PDB entry 7A7C | electron microscopy, 3.16 A resolution | chains A and B

[Chain A (and B)]
Molecule: Catalase-peroxidase
Organism: Mycobacterium tuberculosis
Notes: EC 1.11.1.21; chain B of this document is another copy of the same molecule, construct and numbering; everything in this record applies to it too
Reference sequence: A0A0D5ZBI4 (A0A0D5ZBI4_MYCTX); residues 1-740 here = UniProt positions 1-740
Amino-acid sequence (740 residues; each row starts with the number of its first residue):
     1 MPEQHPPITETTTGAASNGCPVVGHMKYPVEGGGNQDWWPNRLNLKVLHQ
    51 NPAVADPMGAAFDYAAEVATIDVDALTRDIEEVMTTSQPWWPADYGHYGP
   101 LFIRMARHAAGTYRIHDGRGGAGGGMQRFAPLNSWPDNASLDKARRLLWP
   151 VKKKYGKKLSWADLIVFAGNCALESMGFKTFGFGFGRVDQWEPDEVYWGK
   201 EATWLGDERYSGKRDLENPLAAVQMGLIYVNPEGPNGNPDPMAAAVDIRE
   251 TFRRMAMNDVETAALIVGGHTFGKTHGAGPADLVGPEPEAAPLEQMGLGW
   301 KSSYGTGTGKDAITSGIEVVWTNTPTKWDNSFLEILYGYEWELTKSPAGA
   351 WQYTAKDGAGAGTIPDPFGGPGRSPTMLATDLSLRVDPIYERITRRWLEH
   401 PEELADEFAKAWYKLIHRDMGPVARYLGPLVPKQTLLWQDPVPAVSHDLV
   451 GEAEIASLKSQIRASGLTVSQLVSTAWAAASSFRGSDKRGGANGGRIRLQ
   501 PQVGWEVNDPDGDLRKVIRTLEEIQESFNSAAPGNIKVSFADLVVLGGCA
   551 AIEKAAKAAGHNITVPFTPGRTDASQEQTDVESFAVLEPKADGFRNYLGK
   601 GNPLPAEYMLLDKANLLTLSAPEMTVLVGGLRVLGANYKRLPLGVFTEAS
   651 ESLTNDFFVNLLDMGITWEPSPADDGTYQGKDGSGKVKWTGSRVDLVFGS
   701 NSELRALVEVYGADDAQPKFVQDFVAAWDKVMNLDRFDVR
Unresolved in the structure: 1-37, 130-135, 195-239, 272-328, 345-378, 740 (chain B: 1-38, 197-229, 235-236, 740)
Sequence notes: engineered mutation Arg107 (Trp in A0A0D5ZBI4)
What the authors report for this chain:
  - mutagenesis - W107R: decreased binding to b-type heme
  - mutagenesis - W107R: abolished catalytic activity (catalase activity)
  - mutagenesis - W107R: unchanged catalytic activity (peroxidase activity)

[Interface between chain A and chain B]
Pairs across the interface (84):
  Trp38(A) - Ser134(B)
  Trp38(A) - Glu289(B)
  Trp39(A) - Glu289(B)
  Trp39(A) - Ala290(B)  hydrophobic
  Lys46(A) - His49(B)
  Lys46(A) - Glu192(B)
  His49(A) - Pro52(B)
  His49(A) - Val54(B)
  His49(A) - Glu192(B)  salt bridge
  Pro52(A) - His49(B)
  Val54(A) - His49(B)
  Val54(A) - Ser620(B)
  Val54(A) - Pro622(B)
  Ala55(A) - Pro622(B)
  Pro57(A) - Pro622(B)  hydrophobic
  Pro57(A) - Leu707(B)
  Pro57(A) - Val710(B)  hydrophobic
  Pro57(A) - Lys719(B)  hydrogen bond (backbone-side chain)
  Pro57(A) - Asp723(B)
  Trp90(A) - Met664(B)
  Phe129(A) - Ser702(B)
  Phe129(A) - Ala706(B)  hydrophobic
  Arg145(A) - Arg705(B)
  Arg145(A) - Glu709(B)  salt bridge
  Arg146(A) - Met664(B)
  Arg146(A) - Gly699(B)  hydrogen bond (side chain-backbone)
  Arg146(A) - Arg705(B)
  Trp149(A) - Leu662(B)  hydrophobic
  Trp149(A) - Glu709(B)
  Trp149(A) - Gly712(B)
  Lys153(A) - Val659(B)
  Lys153(A) - Gly712(B)
  Lys153(A) - Ala713(B)
  Lys153(A) - Asp714(B)  salt bridge
  Lys154(A) - Asp714(B)
  Tyr155(A) - Asp715(B)
  Gly156(A) - Ala713(B)
  Lys157(A) - Asp715(B)  salt bridge
  Trp161(A) - Glu709(B)  hydrogen bond
  Trp191(A) - Ala706(B)
  Trp191(A) - Val710(B)  hydrophobic
  Glu192(A) - His49(B)  salt bridge
  Pro193(A) - Glu703(B)
  Glu607(A) - Leu293(B)
  Ser620(A) - Val54(B)
  Pro622(A) - Val54(B)
  Pro622(A) - Pro57(B)  hydrophobic
  Val659(A) - Lys153(B)
  Leu661(A) - Met296(B)
  Leu662(A) - Trp149(B)  hydrophobic
  Met664(A) - Arg146(B)  hydrogen bond
  Met664(A) - Leu298(B)  hydrophobic
  Trp668(A) - Glu294(B)
  Trp668(A) - Met296(B)
  Pro670(A) - Glu294(B)
  Tyr678(A) - Glu294(B)
  Arg693(A) - Leu293(B)
  Leu696(A) - Met296(B)
  Gly699(A) - Arg146(B)
  Gly699(A) - Met296(B)
  Ser700(A) - Leu293(B)
  Ser700(A) - Gly297(B)
  Ser702(A) - Arg128(B)
  Ser702(A) - Phe129(B)
  Glu703(A) - Trp191(B)
  Glu703(A) - Glu192(B)
  Glu703(A) - Pro193(B)
  Arg705(A) - Arg146(B)
  Arg705(A) - Met296(B)
  Ala706(A) - Arg128(B)
  Leu707(A) - Pro57(B)
  Glu709(A) - Trp149(B)
  Glu709(A) - Trp161(B)  hydrogen bond
  Val710(A) - Pro57(B)  hydrophobic
  Val710(A) - Met58(B)  hydrophobic
  Val710(A) - Trp191(B)  hydrophobic
  Gly712(A) - Trp149(B)
  Ala713(A) - Lys153(B)
  Ala713(A) - Gly156(B)
  Asp714(A) - Lys153(B)  hydrogen bond (backbone-backbone)
  Asp715(A) - Tyr155(B)
  Asp715(A) - Gly156(B)
  Lys719(A) - Pro57(B)
  Asp723(A) - Pro57(B)
Also at the interface, not in a pair above, chain A (55 interface residues in all): Asp56, Met58, Arg128, Glu669, Val697, Tyr711
Also at the interface, not in a pair above, chain B (52 interface residues in all): Lys46, Ala55, Asp56, Trp90, Pro131, Asn133, Lys154, Glu287, Tyr711

[In short]
The interface between chain A and chain B involves 55 residues on one side and 52 on the other; the contacts
include 6 hydrogen bonds and 5 salt bridges. Polar contacts include His49(A)-Glu192(B), Arg145(A)-Glu709(B)
and Lys153(A)-Asp714(B). The paper reports that W107R of chain A reduces binding to b-type heme; W107R of
chain A abolishes catalytic activity (catalase activity).
Chain A and chain B are both Catalase-peroxidase (Mycobacterium tuberculosis); the structure, Cryo-EM
structure of W107R after heme uptake (1heme molecule) KatG from M. tuberculosis, was determined by electron
microscopy together with 7A2I, 7A7A, 7A8Z, 7AA3 and 7AG8 from the same study.
